Entry 9ISD (X-ray diffraction, 2.37 A resolution); this record covers chains D and K of the 6 polymer chains in the assembly.

== Chain D (and K) ==
Name: Glutaminyl-peptide cyclotransferase
Source organism: Homo sapiens
Notes: EC 2.3.2.5; chain K of this document is another copy of the same molecule, construct and numbering; everything in this record applies to it too
UniProtKB: Q16769 (QPCT_HUMAN); numbering as in UniProt (aligned over 1-361)
Chain sequence (361 residues; numbered 1 to 361; the number before each row is that of its first residue):
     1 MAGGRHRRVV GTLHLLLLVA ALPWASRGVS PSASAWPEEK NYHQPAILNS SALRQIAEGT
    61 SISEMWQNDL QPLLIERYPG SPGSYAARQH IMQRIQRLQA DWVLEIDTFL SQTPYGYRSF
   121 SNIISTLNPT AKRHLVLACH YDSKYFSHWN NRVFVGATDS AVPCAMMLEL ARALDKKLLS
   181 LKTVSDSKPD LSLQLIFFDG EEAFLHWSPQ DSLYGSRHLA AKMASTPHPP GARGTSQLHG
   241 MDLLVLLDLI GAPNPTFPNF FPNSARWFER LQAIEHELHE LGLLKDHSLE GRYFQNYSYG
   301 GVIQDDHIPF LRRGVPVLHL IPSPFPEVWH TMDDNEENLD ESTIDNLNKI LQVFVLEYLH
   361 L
Unresolved in the structure: 1-32, 183-188
Swiss-Prot annotation at these positions:
  - active site (Proton acceptor): Glu201, Asp248
  - binding site (Zn(2+)): Asp159, Glu202, His330
  - glycosylation (N-linked (GlcNAc...) asparagine): Asn49, Asn296
  - natural variant: Arg54 (R54W: Lowers activity by approximately 30%)
  - mutagenesis: Lys144 (K144A: Lowers activity by approximately 40%), Phe146 (F146A: Lowers activity by approximately 30%), Ser160 (S160A: Reduces activity by about 50%; S160G: Reduces activity by 96%), Glu201 (E201D: Reduces activity by about 98%; E201L/Q: Abolishes activity), Trp207 (W207L: Greatly lowers activity), Asp248 (D248A: Reduces activity by 99%; D248Q: Abolishes activity), Gln304 (Q304L: Lowers activity by approximately 35%), Asp305 (D305A/E/L: Abolishes activity; D305N: Reduces activity by 99%), His319 (H319L: Reduces activity by 87%), Phe325 (F325A: Greatly lowers activity), Trp329 (W329A: Abolishes activity)
Metal / ion sites: Zn2+: Asp159, Glu202, His330 (together with A1D93)
Residues lining bound ligands: A1D93 (N-(1H-benzo[d]imidazol-5-yl)-1-phenylmethanesulfonamide): His140, Asp159, Glu201, Glu202, Trp207, Asp248, Leu249, Ile303, Gln304, Asp305, Phe325, Trp329, His330
Reported in the primary citation:
  - binding site for A1D93: Trp207, Asp248, Gln304

== Chain D / chain K interface ==
Contacting residue pairs (25):
  Tyr115(D) with Ala33(K)
  Phe146(D) with Glu38(K); Tyr42(K)
  Ser147(D) with Glu38(K), hydrogen bond
  Trp149(D) with Glu39(K); Tyr42(K), hydrophobic
  Leu205(D) with His239(K)
  His206(D) with Lys40(K), hydrogen bond; Leu238(K); His239(K); Arg313(K), hydrogen bond (side chain-backbone); Gly314(K)
  Trp207(D) with Arg313(K); Gly314(K), hydrogen bond (backbone-backbone)
  Pro209(D) with Arg312(K)
  Tyr299(D) with Gly300(K)
  Gly300(D) with Tyr299(K); Gly300(K); Gly301(K), hydrogen bond (backbone-backbone)
  Gly301(D) with Gly300(K); Gly301(K)
  Val302(D) with Gly300(K), hydrogen bond (backbone-backbone)
  Phe325(D) with Pro262(K), hydrophobic
  Trp329(D) with Asn263(K)
  His330(D) with Asn41(K), hydrogen bond (backbone-side chain)
Other interface residues (no listed pair), chain D (19 interface residues in all): Tyr145, Ser208, Ile303, Met332
Other interface residues (no listed pair), chain K (19 interface residues in all): Ser34, Pro37, Val315

== Summary ==
The chain D/chain K interface involves 19 residues from each chain, with 7 hydrogen bonds. Polar contacts
include Ser147(D)-Glu38(K), His206(D)-Lys40(K) and His206(D)-Arg313(K). Ligands of chain D: compound A1D93.
From the paper: a binding site for A1D93 at Trp207(D), Asp248(D) and Gln304(D).
Chain D and chain K are both Glutaminyl-peptide cyclotransferase (Homo sapiens); the structure, Crystal
structure of human secretory glutaminyl cyclase in complex with the inhibitor
N-(1H-benzo[d]imidazol-5-yl)-1-phenylmethanesulfonamide (compound 5), was determined by X-ray diffraction,
deposited together with 9IVV.
